PDB entry 1S7T | X-ray diffraction, 2.30 A resolution | chains A and B of the 3 polymer chains in the assembly

[Chain A]
Name: H-2 class I histocompatibility antigen, K-B alpha chain
From: Mus musculus
UniProt: P01901 (HA1B_MOUSE); residues 1-348 here correspond to UniProt positions 22-369 (UniProt number = residue number + 21)
Chain sequence (348 residues; numbered 1 to 348; the number before each row is that of its first residue):
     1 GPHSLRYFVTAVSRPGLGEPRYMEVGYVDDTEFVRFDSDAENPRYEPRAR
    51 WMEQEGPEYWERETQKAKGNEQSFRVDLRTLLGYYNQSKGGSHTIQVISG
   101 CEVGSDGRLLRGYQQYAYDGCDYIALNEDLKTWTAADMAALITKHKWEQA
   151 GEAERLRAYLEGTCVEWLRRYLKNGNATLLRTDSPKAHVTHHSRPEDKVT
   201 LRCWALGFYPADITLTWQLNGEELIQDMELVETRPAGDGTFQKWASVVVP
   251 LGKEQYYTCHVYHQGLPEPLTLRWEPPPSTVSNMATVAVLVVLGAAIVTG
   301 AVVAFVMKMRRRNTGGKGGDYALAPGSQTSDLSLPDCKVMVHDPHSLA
Disordered / not traced: 277-348
Disulfide bonds: C101-C164, C203-C259
UniProt features mapped onto this chain:
  - region: E275 to M284 (Connecting peptide)
  - modified residue (Phosphoserine): S330, S333
  - glycosylation (N-linked (GlcNAc...) asparagine): N86, N176

[Chain B]
Name: Beta-2-microglobulin
From: Mus musculus
UniProt: P01887 (B2MG_MOUSE); residues 1-99 here correspond to UniProt positions 21-119 (UniProt number = residue number + 20)
Chain sequence (99 residues; each row starts with the number of its first residue):
     1 IQKTPQIQVYSRHPPENGKPNILNCYVTQFHPPHIEIQMLKNGKKIPKVE
    51 MSDMSFSKDWSFYILAHTEFTPTETDTYACRVKHDSMAEPKTVYWDRDM
Disulfide bonds: C25-C80

[Interface between chain A and chain B]
Pairs across the interface - 60 pairs, chain A then chain B:
  F8(A) - F56(B)
  V9(A) - F56(B)
  T10(A) - F56(B)
  T10(A) - F62(B)
  V12(A) - P33(B)  hydrophobic
  M23(A) - M54(B)  hydrophobic
  V25(A) - M54(B)  hydrophobic
  Y27(A) - D53(B)
  Y27(A) - M54(B)  hydrogen bond (side chain-backbone)
  E32(A) - S52(B)
  E32(A) - D53(B)  hydrogen bond (side chain-backbone)
  R35(A) - M51(B)  hydrogen bond (side chain-backbone)
  R48(A) - M51(B)  hydrogen bond (side chain-backbone)
  R48(A) - S52(B)
  T94(A) - P33(B)
  Q96(A) - H31(B)  hydrogen bond
  Q96(A) - F56(B)
  Q96(A) - W60(B)  hydrogen bond (side chain-backbone)
  Q96(A) - F62(B)
  V97(A) - F56(B)
  Q115(A) - W60(B)
  Y116(A) - W60(B)
  A117(A) - W60(B)  hydrophobic
  D119(A) - I1(B)
  D119(A) - H31(B)
  G120(A) - I1(B)
  G120(A) - H31(B)
  G120(A) - D59(B)
  G120(A) - W60(B)
  D122(A) - W60(B)  hydrogen bond
  T190(A) - M99(B)  hydrogen bond (side chain-backbone)
  H192(A) - D98(B)  hydrogen bond (side chain-backbone)
  H192(A) - M99(B)  hydrogen bond (side chain-backbone)
  R202(A) - M99(B)  hydrogen bond (side chain-backbone)
  W204(A) - M99(B)  hydrogen bond (side chain-backbone)
  L206(A) - P14(B)
  G207(A) - R12(B)
  V231(A) - Q8(B)
  E232(A) - Q29(B)  hydrogen bond
  E232(A) - Y63(B)  hydrogen bond
  R234(A) - Q8(B)  hydrogen bond
  R234(A) - Y10(B)
  R234(A) - Y26(B)
  P235(A) - Y10(B)  hydrogen bond (backbone-side chain)
  P235(A) - N24(B)
  P235(A) - Y26(B)
  P235(A) - D53(B)
  P235(A) - L65(B)  hydrophobic
  A236(A) - R12(B)
  A236(A) - I22(B)
  A236(A) - N24(B)  hydrogen bond (backbone-side chain)
  G237(A) - N24(B)  hydrogen bond (backbone-side chain)
  G237(A) - L65(B)
  G237(A) - H67(B)
  D238(A) - R12(B)  salt bridge
  D238(A) - I22(B)
  T240(A) - R12(B)  hydrogen bond
  Q242(A) - Y10(B)
  Q242(A) - S11(B)  hydrogen bond (side chain-backbone)
  W244(A) - M99(B)  hydrophobic
Interface residues without a listed pair, chain A (39 interface residues in all): I98, C121, H188, T233
Interface residues without a listed pair, chain B (26 interface residues in all): S55

[Overview]
Chain A and chain B form an interface of 39 and 26 residues respectively; the contacts include 20 hydrogen
bonds and 1 salt bridge. Among the polar pairs are D238(A)-R12(B), Y27(A)-M54(B) and E32(A)-D53(B).
Here chain A is H-2 class I histocompatibility antigen, K-B alpha chain and chain B is Beta-2-microglobulin,
both from Mus musculus. Entry 1S7T (Crystal structures of the murine class I major histocompatibility complex
H-2Kb in complex with LCMV-derived gp33 ...) was determined by X-ray diffraction (same publication as 1S7Q,
1S7R, 1S7S, 1S7U, 1S7V, 1S7W and 1S7X).
